PDB entry 2E1M | X-ray diffraction, 2.80 A resolution | chains A and C of the 3 polymer chains in the assembly

# Chain A
Protein: L-glutamate oxidase
Organism: Streptomyces sp
Notes: EC 1.4.3.11; fragment: N-terminal domain, residues 15-390
UniProtKB: Q8L3C7 (Q8L3C7_9ACTO); residues 15-390 here = UniProt positions 15-390
Sequence (376 residues; numbered 15 to 390; the number before each row is that of its first residue):
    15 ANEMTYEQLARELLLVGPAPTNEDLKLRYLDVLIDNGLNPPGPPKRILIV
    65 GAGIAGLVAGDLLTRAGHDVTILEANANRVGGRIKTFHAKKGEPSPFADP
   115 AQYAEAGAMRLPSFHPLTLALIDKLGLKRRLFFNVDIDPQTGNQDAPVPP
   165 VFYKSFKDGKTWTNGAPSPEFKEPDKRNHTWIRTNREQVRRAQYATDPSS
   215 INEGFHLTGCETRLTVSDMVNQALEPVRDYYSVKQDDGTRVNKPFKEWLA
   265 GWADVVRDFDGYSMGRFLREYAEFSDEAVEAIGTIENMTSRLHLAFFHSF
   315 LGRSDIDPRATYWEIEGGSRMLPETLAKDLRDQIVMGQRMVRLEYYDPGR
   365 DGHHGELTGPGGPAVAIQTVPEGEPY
Disordered / not traced: 15-17, 364-376, 387-390
UniProt features mapped onto this chain:
  - binding site (FAD): Ala-69, Glu-88, Ala-89, Arg-97, Met-123, Arg-124, Met-354
  - site: Arg-305 (Important for substrate specificity)
  - mutagenesis: Arg-305 (R305A: 20-fold decrease in L-glutamate oxidation. Changes substrate specificity, the mutant can use L-histidine, L-phenylalanine and L-leucine; R305D: Strong decrease in L-glutamate oxidation ...), His-312 (H312A: Strong decrease in L-glutamate oxidation. Has little influence on substrate specificity)
Small-molecule neighbours: FAD (flavin-adenine dinucleotide): Val-64, Gly-65, Ala-66, Gly-67, Ile-68, Ala-69, Gly-70, Leu-87, Glu-88, Ala-89, Asn-90, Gly-95, Gly-96, Arg-97, Ile-98, Ala-120, Gly-121, Ala-122, Met-123, Arg-124, Leu-125, Gln-352, Arg-353, Met-354

# Chain C
Protein: L-glutamate oxidase
Organism: Streptomyces sp
Notes: EC 1.4.3.11; fragment: C-terminal domain, residues 521-701
UniProtKB: Q8L3C7 (Q8L3C7_9ACTO); residues 521-701 here = UniProt positions 521-701
Sequence (181 residues; row label = number of the first residue in the row):
   521 GGVRPATNAYGGGSTTDNPNRFMYYPSHPVPGTQGGVVLAAYSWSDDAAR
   571 WDSFDDAERYGYALENLQSVHGRRIEVFYTGAGQTQSWLRDPYACGEAAV
   621 YTPHQMTAFHLDVVRPEGPVYFAGEHVSLKHAWIEGAVETAVRAAIAVNE
   671 APVGDTGVTAAAGRRGAAAATEPMREEALTS
Disordered / not traced: 521-522, 674-701
UniProt features mapped onto this chain:
  - binding site (FAD): Glu-645, Trp-653, Ile-654
  - mutagenesis: Trp-564 (W564A: Strong decrease in L-glutamate oxidation. Has little influence on substrate specificity)
Small-molecule neighbours: FAD (flavin-adenine dinucleotide): Tyr-562, Trp-608, Tyr-613, Glu-617, Gly-644, Glu-645, Ala-652, Trp-653, Ile-654, Ala-657

# How chain A and chain C interact
Contacting residue pairs (169):
  Thr-19(A) / Leu-631(C)
  Gln-22(A) / Leu-631(C)
  Leu-23(A) / Thr-627(C)
  Leu-23(A) / Leu-631(C)  hydrophobic
  Glu-26(A) / Leu-631(C)
  Glu-26(A) / Val-634(C)
  Glu-26(A) / Arg-663(C)  salt bridge
  Leu-27(A) / Leu-649(C)  hydrophobic
  Leu-29(A) / Glu-659(C)
  Arg-42(A) / Ile-666(C)
  Tyr-43(A) / Glu-659(C)
  Tyr-43(A) / Val-662(C)  hydrophobic
  Tyr-43(A) / Arg-663(C)
  Val-46(A) / Ile-666(C)  hydrophobic
  Leu-47(A) / Val-658(C)  hydrophobic
  Leu-52(A) / Ala-665(C)
  Leu-52(A) / Ile-666(C)  hydrophobic
  Leu-52(A) / Asn-669(C)
  Pro-54(A) / Asn-669(C)  hydrogen bond (backbone-side chain)
  Pro-55(A) / Asn-669(C)
  Gly-56(A) / Asn-669(C)  hydrogen bond (backbone-side chain)
  Pro-57(A) / Ala-671(C)
  Pro-57(A) / Val-673(C)  hydrophobic
  Lys-59(A) / Val-668(C)  hydrogen bond (side chain-backbone)
  Lys-59(A) / Asn-669(C)  hydrogen bond (side chain-backbone)
  Lys-59(A) / Ala-671(C)  hydrogen bond (side chain-backbone)
  Ile-68(A) / Ala-657(C)  hydrophobic
  Ile-68(A) / Val-658(C)  hydrophobic
  Ala-69(A) / Gly-644(C)
  Ala-69(A) / Ala-661(C)
  Val-72(A) / Ala-661(C)  hydrophobic
  Ala-73(A) / Ala-661(C)
  Leu-76(A) / Val-662(C)  hydrophobic
  Leu-77(A) / Ala-665(C)  hydrophobic
  Leu-77(A) / Val-668(C)  hydrophobic
  His-82(A) / Asn-669(C)  hydrogen bond
  Ala-89(A) / Tyr-613(C)
  Asn-90(A) / Tyr-613(C)
  Gly-96(A) / Trp-608(C)
  Arg-97(A) / Trp-608(C)
  Arg-97(A) / Ala-614(C)
  Arg-97(A) / Glu-617(C)  hydrogen bond (side chain-backbone)
  Arg-97(A) / Ala-618(C)
  Arg-97(A) / Glu-645(C)  salt bridge
  Ile-98(A) / Ile-654(C)  hydrophobic
  Lys-99(A) / Gln-606(C)  hydrogen bond
  Phe-101(A) / Gln-604(C)
  Pro-110(A) / Gln-604(C)  hydrogen bond (backbone-side chain)
  Phe-111(A) / Val-557(C)  hydrophobic
  Phe-111(A) / Gln-604(C)
  Ala-112(A) / Ala-602(C)
  Asp-113(A) / Thr-553(C)
  Ala-115(A) / Val-550(C)
  Ala-115(A) / Thr-553(C)
  Gln-116(A) / Val-550(C)
  Gln-116(A) / Thr-553(C)  hydrogen bond
  Gln-116(A) / Gly-555(C)
  Gln-116(A) / Gly-556(C)
  Tyr-117(A) / Val-550(C)  hydrophobic
  Ala-120(A) / Gln-606(C)
  Ala-120(A) / Trp-608(C)  hydrogen bond (backbone-side chain)
  Ala-122(A) / Ile-654(C)  hydrophobic
  Met-123(A) / Tyr-544(C)  hydrophobic
  Arg-124(A) / Trp-653(C)
  Pro-126(A) / Trp-653(C)  hydrophobic
  His-129(A) / Lys-650(C)
  His-129(A) / Trp-653(C)
  His-129(A) / Glu-655(C)
  Pro-130(A) / Glu-655(C)
  Leu-131(A) / Glu-655(C)  hydrogen bond (backbone-side chain)
  Leu-131(A) / Glu-659(C)
  Thr-132(A) / Ile-654(C)
  Thr-132(A) / Glu-655(C)  hydrogen bond
  Arg-144(A) / His-548(C)
  Leu-145(A) / Ser-547(C)
  Leu-145(A) / His-548(C)  hydrogen bond (backbone-side chain)
  Phe-146(A) / Ser-547(C)
  Phe-147(A) / Gly-532(C)  hydrogen bond (backbone-backbone)
  Phe-147(A) / Ser-547(C)  hydrogen bond (backbone-side chain)
  Phe-147(A) / His-548(C)
  Val-149(A) / Gly-532(C)
  Asp-150(A) / Tyr-530(C)
  Asp-150(A) / Gly-531(C)
  Asp-150(A) / Gly-532(C)
  Ile-151(A) / Tyr-530(C)  hydrogen bond (backbone-backbone)
  Pro-153(A) / Tyr-530(C)  hydrophobic
  Gln-158(A) / His-548(C)
  Arg-191(A) / Asn-528(C)  hydrogen bond (side chain-backbone)
  Arg-191(A) / Ala-529(C)
  Arg-191(A) / Tyr-530(C)
  His-193(A) / Thr-527(C)  hydrogen bond (side chain-backbone)
  His-193(A) / Asn-528(C)
  His-193(A) / Ala-529(C)
  Thr-194(A) / Ala-529(C)
  Thr-194(A) / Gly-533(C)
  Thr-194(A) / Ser-534(C)
  Thr-194(A) / Tyr-545(C)
  Trp-195(A) / Pro-525(C)  hydrophobic
  Trp-195(A) / Ala-526(C)
  Trp-195(A) / Thr-527(C)  hydrogen bond
  Trp-195(A) / Ser-534(C)  hydrogen bond (backbone-side chain)
  Trp-195(A) / Thr-535(C)  hydrogen bond (backbone-backbone)
  Trp-195(A) / Val-590(C)
  Ile-196(A) / Thr-535(C)
  Arg-197(A) / Arg-524(C)
  Arg-197(A) / Thr-535(C)  hydrogen bond (backbone-backbone)
  Arg-197(A) / Thr-536(C)  hydrogen bond (backbone-side chain)
  Arg-197(A) / Asp-537(C)  hydrogen bond (backbone-backbone)
  Arg-197(A) / Ser-589(C)  hydrogen bond (side chain-backbone)
  Arg-197(A) / Val-590(C)
  Thr-198(A) / Asp-537(C)
  Asn-199(A) / Asp-537(C)  hydrogen bond (backbone-side chain)
  Gln-202(A) / Arg-524(C)  hydrogen bond
  Gln-202(A) / Ser-589(C)
  Gln-202(A) / Val-590(C)  hydrogen bond (side chain-backbone)
  Arg-204(A) / Ala-526(C)  hydrogen bond (side chain-backbone)
  Arg-204(A) / Thr-527(C)  hydrogen bond (side chain-backbone)
  Arg-205(A) / Gly-533(C)  hydrogen bond (side chain-backbone)
  Arg-205(A) / Ser-534(C)
  Arg-205(A) / Thr-535(C)  hydrogen bond
  Val-270(A) / Thr-627(C)
  Asp-274(A) / Pro-623(C)
  Asp-274(A) / His-624(C)  hydrogen bond (backbone-backbone)
  Asp-274(A) / Gln-625(C)
  Asp-274(A) / Met-626(C)
  Asp-274(A) / Thr-627(C)  hydrogen bond (side chain-backbone)
  Gly-275(A) / Pro-623(C)
  Tyr-276(A) / Pro-623(C)
  Ser-277(A) / Pro-623(C)
  Gly-297(A) / Arg-541(C)  hydrogen bond (backbone-side chain)
  Thr-298(A) / Thr-535(C)
  Thr-298(A) / Arg-541(C)  hydrogen bond (backbone-side chain)
  Thr-298(A) / Phe-542(C)
  Ile-299(A) / Thr-535(C)
  Ile-299(A) / Phe-542(C)
  Asn-301(A) / Arg-541(C)
  Asn-301(A) / Phe-542(C)
  Asn-301(A) / Trp-564(C)
  Ser-304(A) / Trp-564(C)
  Ser-304(A) / Ser-565(C)  hydrogen bond (backbone-side chain)
  Ser-304(A) / Asp-566(C)
  Ser-304(A) / Asp-567(C)  hydrogen bond
  Arg-305(A) / Trp-564(C)
  Arg-305(A) / Glu-617(C)  salt bridge
  Arg-305(A) / Val-620(C)
  His-307(A) / Ser-565(C)
  His-307(A) / Asp-566(C)
  His-307(A) / Pro-623(C)
  Leu-308(A) / Val-620(C)  hydrophobic
  Leu-308(A) / Tyr-621(C)
  Leu-308(A) / Thr-622(C)
  Leu-308(A) / Pro-623(C)
  Ala-309(A) / Tyr-621(C)  hydrogen bond (backbone-backbone)
  Ala-309(A) / Thr-622(C)
  Ala-309(A) / Pro-623(C)
  Phe-311(A) / Met-626(C)  hydrophobic
  His-312(A) / Val-620(C)
  Leu-315(A) / Leu-649(C)
  Glu-328(A) / Ser-547(C)
  Glu-328(A) / His-548(C)
  Arg-353(A) / Pro-612(C)  hydrogen bond (side chain-backbone)
  Arg-353(A) / Tyr-613(C)
  Tyr-359(A) / Pro-639(C)  hydrophobic
  Tyr-359(A) / Val-640(C)  hydrophobic
  Tyr-360(A) / Pro-639(C)
  Asp-361(A) / Gly-638(C)
  Ala-378(A) / Pro-639(C)
  Val-379(A) / Pro-639(C)  hydrophobic
  Glu-386(A) / Tyr-613(C)  hydrogen bond
Also at the interface, not in a pair above, chain A (101 interface residues in all): Lys-40, Ala-80, Ala-118, Gly-121, Leu-125, Leu-135, Asn-148, Glu-300, Thr-303, Leu-357
Also at the interface, not in a pair above, chain C (83 interface residues in all): Pro-551, Leu-559, His-591, Thr-600, Thr-605, Gly-616, His-630, Glu-637, Ala-643, His-651, Glu-670

# Summary
Chain A and chain C form an interface of 101 and 83 residues respectively, with 42 hydrogen bonds and 3 salt
bridges. Among the polar pairs are Glu-26(A)/Arg-663(C), Arg-97(A)/Glu-645(C) and Arg-305(A)/Glu-617(C).
Flavin-adenine dinucleotide is bound between chain A and chain C.
Chain A is L-glutamate oxidase and chain C is L-glutamate oxidase, both from Streptomyces sp; the structure,
Crystal Structure of L-Glutamate Oxidase from Streptomyces sp. X-119-6, was determined by X-ray diffraction.
